Entry 1T91 (X-ray diffraction, 1.90 A resolution); this record covers chain A.

[Chain A]
Name: Ras-related protein Rab-7
From: Homo sapiens
UniProtKB: P51149 (RAB7_HUMAN); residues 1-207 here = UniProt positions 1-207
Amino-acid sequence (207 residues; each row starts with the number of its first residue):
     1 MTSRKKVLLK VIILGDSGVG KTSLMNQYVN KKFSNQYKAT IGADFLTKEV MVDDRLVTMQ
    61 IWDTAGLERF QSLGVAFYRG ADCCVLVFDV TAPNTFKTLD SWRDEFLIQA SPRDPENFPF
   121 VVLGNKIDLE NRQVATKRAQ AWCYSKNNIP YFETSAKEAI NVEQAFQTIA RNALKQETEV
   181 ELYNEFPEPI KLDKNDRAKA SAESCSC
Disordered / not traced: 1-6, 183-207
Differences from the reference sequence: engineered mutation Leu67 (Gln in P51149)
Metal / ion sites: Mg2+: Thr22, Thr40 (together with GTP)
Residues lining bound ligands: GTP (guanosine-5'-triphosphate): Asp16, Ser17, Gly18, Val19, Gly20, Lys21, Thr22, Ser23, Phe33, Ser34, Asn35, Tyr37, Lys38, Ala39, Thr40, Thr64, Ala65, Gly66, Leu67, Asn125, Lys126, Asp128, Leu129, Ser155, Ala156, Lys157
What the authors report for this chain:
  - conformationally variable residues (order/disorder transition): Tyr183 to Cys207
  - mutagenesis - L8A, D44A, F45A, D82A, V180A: decreased localization
  - mutagenesis - K10A: abolished localization
  - mutagenesis - L182A, Y183A: unchanged localization

[In short]
Bound to chain A: GTP. The Mg2+ site is built by Thr22 and Thr40. The paper reports that L8A, D44A and F45A,
among others, reduce localization; conformational variability at Tyr183; 8 substitutions were tested in all.
Chain A is Ras-related protein Rab-7 (Homo sapiens); the structure, crystal structure of human small GTPase
Rab7(GTP), was determined by X-ray diffraction together with 1YHN from the same study.
